6S33 - chains A and B; structure by X-ray diffraction, 1.56 A resolution.

== Chain A (and B) ==
Name: Aromatic acid chemoreceptor
Organism: Pseudomonas putida (strain ATCC 47054 / DSM 6125 / NCIMB 11950 / KT2440)
Notes: chain B of this document is another copy of the same molecule, construct and numbering; everything in this record applies to it too
UniProt: Q88JK6 (Q88JK6_PSEPK); numbering as in UniProt (aligned over 1-550)
Chain sequence (550 residues; row label = number of the first residue in the row):
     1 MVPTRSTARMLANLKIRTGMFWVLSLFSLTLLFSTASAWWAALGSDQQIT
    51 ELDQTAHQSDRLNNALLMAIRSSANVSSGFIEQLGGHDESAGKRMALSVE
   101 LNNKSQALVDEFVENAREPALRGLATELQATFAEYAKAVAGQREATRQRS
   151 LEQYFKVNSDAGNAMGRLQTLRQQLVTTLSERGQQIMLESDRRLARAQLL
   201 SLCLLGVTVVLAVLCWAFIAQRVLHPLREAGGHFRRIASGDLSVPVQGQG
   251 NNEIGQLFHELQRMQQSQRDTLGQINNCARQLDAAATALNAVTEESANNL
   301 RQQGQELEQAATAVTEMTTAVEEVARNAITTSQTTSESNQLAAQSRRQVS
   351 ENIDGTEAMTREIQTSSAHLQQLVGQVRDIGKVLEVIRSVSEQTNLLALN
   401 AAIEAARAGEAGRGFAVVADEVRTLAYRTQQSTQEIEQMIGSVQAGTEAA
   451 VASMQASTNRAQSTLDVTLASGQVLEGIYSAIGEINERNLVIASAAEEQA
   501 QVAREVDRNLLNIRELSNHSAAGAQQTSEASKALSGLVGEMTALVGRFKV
Disordered / not traced: 1-46, 189-550 (chain B: 1-49, 183-550)
Ligand contacts:
  - 3,4-dihydroxybenzoic acid (DHB), molecule 1: Ile70, Ser73, Tyr135, Met165, Gln169
  - 3,4-dihydroxybenzoic acid (DHB), molecule 2: Arg71, Ala74, Asn75, Ser78, Arg94, Leu97
Curated features (UniProtKB/Swiss-Prot):
  - binding site (3,4-dihydroxybenzoate): Arg71 to Ser78, Gln169
  - binding site (L-quinate): Arg71 to Ser78, Tyr135, Gln142, Asn158
  - binding site (benzoate): Arg71, Asn75
  - binding site (salicylate): Arg71, Asn75, Tyr135

== How chain A and chain B interact ==
Pairs across the interface (47; chain A residue first):
  Asp60(A) with Arg172(B), salt bridge; Gln173(B), hydrogen bond; Val176(B)
  Asn63(A) with Asn63(B); Arg172(B)
  Asn64(A) with Gln169(B); Arg172(B), hydrogen bond; Gln173(B), hydrogen bond
  Leu67(A) with Leu67(B); Ile70(B), hydrophobic; Gln169(B)
  Met68(A) with Gln169(B), hydrogen bond
  Ile70(A) with Ile70(B), hydrophobic; Arg71(B)
  Arg71(A) with Ile70(B); Met165(B); Gly166(B); Gln169(B), hydrogen bond
  Ala74(A) with Ile70(B), hydrophobic
  Ser77(A) with Ser77(B); Ile81(B)
  Ser78(A) with Ser77(B); Asn158(B), hydrogen bond
  Ile81(A) with Ser77(B); Phe80(B), hydrophobic; Ile81(B), hydrophobic; Leu151(B); Tyr154(B), hydrophobic
  Glu82(A) with Phe155(B); Asn158(B), hydrogen bond
  Leu84(A) with Leu151(B)
  Gly85(A) with Leu151(B)
  His87(A) with Glu152(B), salt bridge; Phe155(B)
  Ser90(A) with Phe155(B)
  Arg94(A) with Asn158(B); Ser159(B)
  Leu151(A) with Ile81(B), hydrophobic
  Tyr154(A) with Ile81(B)
  Phe155(A) with Ile81(B); Gly85(B); His87(B)
  Asn158(A) with Arg94(B)
  Gln169(A) with Arg71(B), hydrogen bond
  Arg172(A) with Asn63(B); Leu67(B)
  Met187(A) with Leu52(B), hydrophobic
Interface residues without a listed pair, chain A (27 interface residues in all): Leu66, Ser73, Phe80
Interface residues without a listed pair, chain B (29 interface residues in all): Asn64, Leu66, Ala74, Ser78, Glu82, Leu84

== Overview ==
Chain A and chain B form an interface of 27 and 29 residues respectively; the contacts include 8 hydrogen
bonds and 2 salt bridges. Among the polar pairs are Asp60(A)-Arg172(B), His87(A)-Glu152(B) and
Asp60(A)-Gln173(B). Chain A binds 3,4-dihydroxybenzoic acid.
Both chains are Aromatic acid chemoreceptor (Pseudomonas putida (strain ATCC 47054 / DSM 6125 / NCIMB 11950 /
KT2440)). Entry 6S33 (Ligand binding domain of the P. putida receptor PcaY_PP in complex with Protocatechuate)
was determined by X-ray diffraction together with 6S18, 6S1A, 6S37 and 6S38 from the same study.
